PDB entry 7JG5 | electron microscopy, 3.40 A resolution | chains 1 and 9 of the 20 polymer chains in the assembly

[Chain 1 (and 9)]
Protein: ATP synthase subunit c
Organism: Mycolicibacterium smegmatis
Notes: chain 9 of this document is another copy of the same molecule, construct and numbering; everything in this record applies to it too
UniProtKB: Q5TIX5 (Q5TIX5_MYCSM); numbering as in UniProt (aligned over 1-86)
Chain sequence (86 residues; each row starts with the number of its first residue):
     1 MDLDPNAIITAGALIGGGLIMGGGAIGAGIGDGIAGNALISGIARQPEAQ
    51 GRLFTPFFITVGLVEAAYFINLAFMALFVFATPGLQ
Unresolved in the structure: 1-4, 86

[Chain 1 / chain 9 interface]
Pairs across the interface - 58 pairs, chain 1 then chain 9:
  Pro5(1) - Ala7(9)
  Ile8(1) - Ala11(9)
  Ile9(1) - Ala7(9)
  Ile9(1) - Leu14(9)
  Gly12(1) - Ile15(9)
  Ala13(1) - Leu14(9)  hydrophobic
  Gly16(1) - Gly18(9)
  Leu19(1) - Leu19(9)  hydrophobic
  Ile20(1) - Gly18(9)
  Gly23(1) - Gly22(9)
  Gly23(1) - Ile26(9)
  Gly24(1) - Ala25(9)
  Gly27(1) - Ala25(9)
  Gly27(1) - Ile26(9)
  Gly27(1) - Gly29(9)
  Ile30(1) - Ile30(9)  hydrophobic
  Gly31(1) - Gly29(9)
  Gly31(1) - Gly33(9)
  Ile34(1) - Gly33(9)
  Ile34(1) - Ile34(9)  hydrophobic
  Ile34(1) - Asn37(9)  hydrogen bond (backbone-side chain)
  Asn37(1) - Asn37(9)
  Ala38(1) - Asn37(9)
  Ala38(1) - Ile40(9)  hydrophobic
  Gly42(1) - Ala44(9)
  Gln46(1) - Ala44(9)
  Arg52(1) - Ile43(9)  hydrogen bond (side chain-backbone)
  Arg52(1) - Ala44(9)
  Arg52(1) - Pro47(9)
  Leu53(1) - Ile40(9)
  Leu53(1) - Ala44(9)  hydrophobic
  Pro56(1) - Leu39(9)  hydrophobic
  Pro56(1) - Ile43(9)  hydrophobic
  Ile59(1) - Phe54(9)  hydrophobic
  Ile59(1) - Phe57(9)  hydrophobic
  Thr60(1) - Asp32(9)
  Thr60(1) - Gly33(9)
  Thr60(1) - Gly36(9)
  Leu63(1) - Asp32(9)
  Leu63(1) - Phe57(9)  hydrophobic
  Leu63(1) - Val61(9)  hydrophobic
  Val64(1) - Gly29(9)
  Val64(1) - Asp32(9)
  Ala67(1) - Tyr68(9)
  Ile70(1) - Tyr68(9)
  Ile70(1) - Leu72(9)  hydrophobic
  Asn71(1) - Met21(9)  hydrogen bond (side chain-backbone)
  Asn71(1) - Ala25(9)
  Asn71(1) - Tyr68(9)  hydrogen bond
  Phe74(1) - Met21(9)  hydrophobic
  Phe74(1) - Leu72(9)  hydrophobic
  Phe74(1) - Met75(9)  hydrophobic
  Leu77(1) - Phe80(9)  hydrophobic
  Phe78(1) - Leu14(9)
  Phe78(1) - Met75(9)  hydrophobic
  Phe78(1) - Val79(9)  hydrophobic
  Thr82(1) - Leu14(9)
  Pro83(1) - Leu14(9)
Other interface residues (no listed pair), chain 1 (40 interface residues in all): Ile15, Ile26, Ala35, Leu39, Arg45, Phe57, Gly84
Other interface residues (no listed pair), chain 9 (37 interface residues in all): Thr10, Gly17, Ala28, Ser41, Arg45, Glu65, Phe69

[Summary]
Chain 1 and chain 9 form an interface of 40 and 37 residues respectively; the contacts include 4 hydrogen
bonds. Polar contacts include Ile34(1)-Asn37(9), Arg52(1)-Ile43(9) and Asn71(1)-Met21(9).
Chain 1 and chain 9 are both ATP synthase subunit c (Mycolicibacterium smegmatis); the structure, Cryo-EM
structure of bedaquiline-free Mycobacterium smegmatis ATP synthase rotational state 1, was determined by
electron microscopy (same publication as 7JG6, 7JG7, 7JG8, 7JG9, 7JGA, 7JGB and 7JGC).
